PDB entry 1M06 | X-ray diffraction, 3.50 A resolution | chains F and X of the 4 polymer chains in the assembly

== Chain F ==
Name: Capsid Protein
From: Enterobacteria phage alpha3
UniProtKB: P08767 (VGF_BPAL3); residues 1-431 here = UniProt positions 1-431
Amino-acid sequence (431 residues; row label = number of the first residue in the row):
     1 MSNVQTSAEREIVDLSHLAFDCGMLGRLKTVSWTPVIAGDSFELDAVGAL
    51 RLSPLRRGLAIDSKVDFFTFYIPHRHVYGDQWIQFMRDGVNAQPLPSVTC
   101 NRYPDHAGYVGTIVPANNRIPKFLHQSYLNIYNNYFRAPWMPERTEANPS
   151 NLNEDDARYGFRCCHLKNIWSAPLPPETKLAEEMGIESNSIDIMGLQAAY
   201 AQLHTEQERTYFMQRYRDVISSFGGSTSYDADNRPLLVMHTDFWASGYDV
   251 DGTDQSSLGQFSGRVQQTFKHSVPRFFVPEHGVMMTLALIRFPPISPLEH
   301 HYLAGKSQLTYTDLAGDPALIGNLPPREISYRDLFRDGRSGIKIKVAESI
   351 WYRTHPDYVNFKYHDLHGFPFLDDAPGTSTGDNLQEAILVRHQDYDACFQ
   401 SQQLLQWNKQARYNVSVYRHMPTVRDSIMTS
Not modelled in the structure: 1-9

== Chain X ==
Molecule: 10-nt DNA strand
From: Enterobacteria phage alpha3
Sequence (10 nucleotides; numbered 1 to 10; the number before each row is that of its first residue):
     1 XXXXXXXXXX
Modified / non-standard residues: 3DR (1',2'-dideoxyribofuranose-5'-phosphate) at position 1, 3DR (1',2'-dideoxyribofuranose-5'-phosphate) at position 2, 3DR (1',2'-dideoxyribofuranose-5'-phosphate) at position 3, 3DR (1',2'-dideoxyribofuranose-5'-phosphate) at position 4, 3DR (1',2'-dideoxyribofuranose-5'-phosphate) at position 5, 3DR (1',2'-dideoxyribofuranose-5'-phosphate) at position 6, 3DR (1',2'-dideoxyribofuranose-5'-phosphate) at position 7, 3DR (1',2'-dideoxyribofuranose-5'-phosphate) at position 8, 3DR (1',2'-dideoxyribofuranose-5'-phosphate) at position 9, 3DR (1',2'-dideoxyribofuranose-5'-phosphate) at position 10

== Interface between chain F and chain X ==
Pairs across the interface - 21 pairs, chain F then chain X:
  Lys167(F) - 3DR_1(X)  phosphate contact
  Lys167(F) - 3DR_2(X)  salt bridge to the phosphate
  Lys167(F) - 3DR_3(X)  hydrogen bond to the sugar
  Glu208(F) - 3DR_6(X)  phosphate contact
  Phe212(F) - 3DR_1(X)  phosphate contact
  Phe212(F) - 3DR_6(X)  sugar contact
  Phe212(F) - 3DR_7(X)  phosphate contact
  Arg217(F) - 3DR_5(X)  sugar contact
  Asp218(F) - 3DR_1(X)  phosphate contact
  Ser221(F) - 3DR_5(X)  hydrogen bond to the phosphate
  Ser222(F) - 3DR_6(X)  hydrogen bond to the phosphate
  Arg234(F) - 3DR_5(X)  salt bridge to the phosphate
  His240(F) - 3DR_10(X)  sugar contact
  Thr241(F) - 3DR_8(X)  phosphate contact
  Thr241(F) - 3DR_10(X)  phosphate contact
  Asp242(F) - 3DR_8(X)  hydrogen bond to the phosphate
  Asp242(F) - 3DR_9(X)  sugar contact
  Asp242(F) - 3DR_10(X)  hydrogen bond to the phosphate
  Phe243(F) - 3DR_8(X)  hydrogen bond to the phosphate
  Phe243(F) - 3DR_9(X)  phosphate contact
  Trp244(F) - 3DR_9(X)  hydrogen bond to the phosphate
Also at the interface, not in a pair above, chain F (16 interface residues in all): Tyr135, Thr227, Lys270

== Summary ==
16 residues of chain F and 9 residues of chain X are in contact; the contacts include 7 hydrogen bonds and 2
salt bridges. Polar pairs include Lys167(F)-3DR_3(X), Ser221(F)-3DR_5(X) and Ser222(F)-3DR_6(X).
Chain F is Capsid Protein and chain X is a 10-nt DNA strand, both from Enterobacteria phage alpha3; the
structure, Structural Studies of Bacteriophage alpha3 Assembly, X-Ray Crystallography, was determined by X-ray
diffraction (same publication as 1M0F).
